PDB entry 2QMC | X-ray diffraction, 1.55 A resolution | chains B and D of the 4 polymer chains in the assembly

Chain B (and D):
Name: Gamma-glutamyltranspeptidase
Source organism: Helicobacter pylori
Notes: EC 2.3.2.2; chain D of this document is another copy of the same molecule, construct and numbering; everything in this record applies to it too
UniProt: O25743 (O25743_HELPY); residues 380-567 here = UniProt positions 380-567
Amino-acid sequence (188 residues; each row starts with the number of its first residue):
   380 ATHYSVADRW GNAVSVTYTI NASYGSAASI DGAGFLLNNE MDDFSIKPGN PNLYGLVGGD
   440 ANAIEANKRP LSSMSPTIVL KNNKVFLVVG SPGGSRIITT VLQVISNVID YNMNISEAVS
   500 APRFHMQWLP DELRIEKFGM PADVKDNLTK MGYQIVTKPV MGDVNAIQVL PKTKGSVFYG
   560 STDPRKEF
Disordered / not traced: 566-567
Construct notes: engineered mutation Ala-380 (Thr in O25743)
Ligand contacts: S-(P-nitrobenzyl)glutathione (GTB): Ala-380, Thr-398, Asn-400, Ala-401, Ser-402, Glu-419, Asp-422, Tyr-433, Ser-451, Ser-452, Met-453, Pro-471, Gly-472, Gly-473, Ile-476

Interface between chain B and chain D:
Residue-residue contacts - 15 pairs, chain B then chain D:
  Tyr-490(B) / Phe-517(D)
  Asn-491(B) / Phe-517(D)
  Met-492(B) / Phe-517(D)  hydrophobic
  Glu-496(B) / Phe-517(D)
  Phe-517(B) / Tyr-490(D)
  Phe-517(B) / Asn-491(D)
  Phe-517(B) / Met-492(D)  hydrophobic
  Phe-517(B) / Glu-496(D)
  Pro-520(B) / Pro-520(D)  hydrophobic
  Pro-520(B) / Val-523(D)  hydrophobic
  Asp-522(B) / Val-523(D)
  Asp-522(B) / Asn-526(D)  hydrogen bond
  Val-523(B) / Pro-520(D)  hydrophobic
  Val-523(B) / Asp-522(D)
  Asn-526(B) / Asp-522(D)  hydrogen bond
Also at the interface, not in a pair above, chain B (10 interface residues in all): Lys-516
Also at the interface, not in a pair above, chain D (10 interface residues in all): Lys-516

Overview:
Chain B and chain D each contribute 10 residues to their interface, with 2 hydrogen bonds. Its one
hydrogen-bonded contact is Asp-522(B)/Asn-526(D). Ligands of chain B: S-(P-nitrobenzyl)glutathione.
Chain B and chain D are both Gamma-glutamyltranspeptidase (Helicobacter pylori); the structure, Crystal
Structure of Helicobacter Pylori Gamma-Glutamyltranspeptidase T380A Mutant, was determined by X-ray
diffraction together with 2QM6 from the same study.
